PDB entry 7Y8M | X-ray diffraction, 2.28 A resolution | chains A and D of the 4 polymer chains in the assembly

Chain A (and D):
Molecule: reductase
From: Streptomyces clavuligerus
Notes: chain D of this document is another copy of the same molecule, construct and numbering; everything in this record applies to it too
Amino-acid sequence (290 residues; row label = number of the first residue in the row):
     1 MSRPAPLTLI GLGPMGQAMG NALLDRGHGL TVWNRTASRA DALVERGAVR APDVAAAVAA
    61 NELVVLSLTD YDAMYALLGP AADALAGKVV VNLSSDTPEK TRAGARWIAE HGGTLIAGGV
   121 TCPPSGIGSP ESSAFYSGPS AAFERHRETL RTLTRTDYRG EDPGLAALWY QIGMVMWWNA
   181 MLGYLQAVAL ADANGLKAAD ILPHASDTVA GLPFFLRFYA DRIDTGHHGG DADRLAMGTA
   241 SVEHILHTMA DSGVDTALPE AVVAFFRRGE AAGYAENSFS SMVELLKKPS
Not modelled in the structure: 1-2, 290
Small-molecule neighbours:
  - NADPH (NDP; NADPH dihydro-nicotinamide-adenine-dinucleotide phosphate), molecule 1: Gly-11, Leu-12, Gly-13, Pro-14, Met-15, Gly-16, Asn-34, Arg-35, Thr-36, Arg-39, Ser-67, Leu-68, Thr-69, Asp-70, Ala-73, Ala-76, Leu-77, Leu-93, Ser-94, Ser-95, Val-120, Cys-122, Pro-123, Pro-124, Tyr-170
  - NADPH (NDP), molecule 2: Ala-232, Asp-233, Arg-234, Met-237
  - Q0R (2-[2,5-bis(fluoranyl)phenyl]pyrrolidine), molecule 1: Val-120, Thr-121, Cys-122, Tyr-170, Met-174, Trp-177, Trp-178
  - Q0R, molecule 2: Phe-215, Tyr-219, Asp-233, Met-237

Interface between chain A and chain D:
Pairs across the interface (22; chain A residue first):
  Pro-130(A) / Tyr-158(D)
  Pro-130(A) / Arg-159(D)
  Pro-130(A) / Gly-160(D)
  Glu-131(A) / Asp-157(D)
  Glu-131(A) / Tyr-158(D)
  Ser-133(A) / Arg-147(D)
  Arg-147(A) / Glu-144(D)  salt bridge
  Arg-151(A) / Ala-141(D)
  Arg-151(A) / Glu-144(D)  salt bridge
  Arg-155(A) / Phe-143(D)
  Arg-155(A) / Glu-144(D)
  Arg-155(A) / Arg-147(D)
  Arg-155(A) / Tyr-158(D)
  Thr-156(A) / Glu-144(D)  hydrogen bond (backbone-side chain)
  Asp-157(A) / Arg-147(D)  salt bridge
  Asp-157(A) / Glu-148(D)
  Arg-159(A) / Glu-148(D)  salt bridge
  Pro-213(A) / Pro-130(D)
  Pro-213(A) / Glu-131(D)
  Phe-214(A) / Glu-131(D)
  Arg-217(A) / Gly-128(D)  hydrogen bond (side chain-backbone)
  Arg-217(A) / Pro-130(D)
Other interface residues (no listed pair), chain D (15 interface residues in all): Ser-140, Arg-151, Thr-156

Summary:
The interface between chain A and chain D involves 12 residues on one side and 15 on the other; the contacts
include 2 hydrogen bonds and 4 salt bridges. Among the polar pairs are Arg-147(A)/Glu-144(D),
Arg-151(A)/Glu-144(D) and Asp-157(A)/Arg-147(D).
Chain A and chain D are both reductase (Streptomyces clavuligerus); the structure, Structure of ScIRED-R2-V3
from Streptomyces clavuligerus in complex with 5-(3-fluorophenyl)-3,4-dihydro-2H-pyrrole, was determined by
X-ray diffraction (same publication as 7Y8L, 7Y8N and 7Y8K).
